PDB entry 2HEF | X-ray diffraction, 1.80 A resolution | chain A

== Chain A ==
Name: Lysozyme
From: Homo sapiens
Notes: EC 3.2.1.17
UniProt: P61626 (LYSC_HUMAN); residues 1-130 here correspond to UniProt positions 19-148 (UniProt number = residue number + 18)
Sequence (130 residues; numbered 1 to 130; the number before each row is that of its first residue):
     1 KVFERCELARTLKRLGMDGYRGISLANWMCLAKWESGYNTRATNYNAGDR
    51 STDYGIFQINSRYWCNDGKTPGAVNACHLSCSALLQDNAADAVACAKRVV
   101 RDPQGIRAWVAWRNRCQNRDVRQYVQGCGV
Differences from the reference sequence: engineered mutation Ala89 (Ile107 in P61626)
Disulfide bonds: Cys6-Cys128, Cys30-Cys116, Cys65-Cys81, Cys77-Cys95
Ion coordination: Na+: Ser61, Cys65, Val74
Curated features (UniProtKB/Swiss-Prot):
  - active site: Glu35, Asp53

== Summary ==
Ser61, Cys65 and Val74 form the Na+ site. Curated annotation (UniProt) lists active-site residues Glu35 and
Asp53.
Chain A is Lysozyme (Homo sapiens); the structure, Contribution of water molecules in the interior of a
protein to the conformational stability, was determined by X-ray diffraction, deposited together with 2HEB,
2HEA, 2HEC, 2HED and 2HEE.
